Entry 5IRQ (X-ray diffraction, 2.20 A resolution); this record covers chain A.

[Chain A]
Name: Steroid 17-alpha-hydroxylase/17,20 lyase
Organism: Homo sapiens
Notes: EC 1.14.14.19, 4.1.2.30
UniProtKB: P05093 (CP17A_HUMAN); residue numbers follow UniProt; this construct covers 24-508
Amino-acid sequence (494 residues; numbered 19 to 512; the number before each row is that of its first residue):
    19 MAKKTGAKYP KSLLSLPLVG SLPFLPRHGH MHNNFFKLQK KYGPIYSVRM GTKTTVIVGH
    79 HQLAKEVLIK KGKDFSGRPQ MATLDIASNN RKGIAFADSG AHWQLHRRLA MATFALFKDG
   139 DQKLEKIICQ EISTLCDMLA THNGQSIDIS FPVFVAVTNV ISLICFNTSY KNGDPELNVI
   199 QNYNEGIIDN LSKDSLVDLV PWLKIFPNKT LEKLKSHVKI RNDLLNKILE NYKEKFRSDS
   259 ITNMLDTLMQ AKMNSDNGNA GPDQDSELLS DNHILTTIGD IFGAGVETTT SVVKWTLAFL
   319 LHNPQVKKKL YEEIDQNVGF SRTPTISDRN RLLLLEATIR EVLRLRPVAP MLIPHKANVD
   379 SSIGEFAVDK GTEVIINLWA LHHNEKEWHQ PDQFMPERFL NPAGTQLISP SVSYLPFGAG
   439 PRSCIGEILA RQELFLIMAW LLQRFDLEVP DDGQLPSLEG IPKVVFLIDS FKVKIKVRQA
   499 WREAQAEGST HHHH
Not modelled in the structure: 19-30, 276-282, 504-512
Sequence notes: expression tag (19-23, 509-512)
Residues lining bound ligands:
  - (R)-orteronel (6D7): Ala113, Phe114, Tyr201, Asn202, Ile205, Ile206, Arg239, Gly297, Asp298, Gly301, Ala302, Glu305, Thr306, Val366, Ile371, Val482, Val483
  - heme (HEM): Leu86, Arg96, Ile112, Ala113, Trp121, Arg125, Phe132, Ile179, Ile299, Ala302, Gly303, Thr306, Thr307, Val310, Leu361, Val366, Ala367, Leu370, Ile371, His373, Pro434, Phe435, Gly436, Pro439, Arg440, Ser441, Cys442, Ile443, Gly444, Leu447, Ala448, Leu452
UniProt features mapped onto this chain:
  - binding site (substrate): Asn202
  - binding site (heme): Cys442
From the paper describing this entry:
  - binding site for (R)-orteronel: Asn202
  - binding site for (S)-orteronel: Arg239, Asp298

[In short]
Chain A binds heme and (R)-orteronel. UniProt lists substrate-binding residue Asn202 and heme-binding residue
Cys442. The paper reports a binding site for (S)-orteronel at Arg239 and Asp298; a binding site for
(R)-orteronel at Asn202.
Chain A is Steroid 17-alpha-hydroxylase/17,20 lyase (Homo sapiens); the structure, Human cytochrome P450 17A1
bound to inhibitors (R)- and (S)- orteronel, was determined by X-ray diffraction, deposited together with
5IRV.
